7KGB - chains A and X of the 52 polymer chains in the assembly; structure by electron microscopy, 2.70 A resolution.

== Chain A ==
Molecule: 23S rRNA
From: Mycobacterium tuberculosis (strain ATCC 25618 / H37Rv)
Sequence (3138 nucleotides; numbered 1 to 3138; the number before each row is that of its first residue):
     1 UUGUAAGUGUCUAAGGGCGCAUGGUGGAUGCCUUGGCAUCGAGAGCCGAU
    51 GAAGGACGUGGGAGGCUGCGAUAUGCCUCGGGGAGCUGUCAACCGAGCGU
   101 GGAUCCGAGGAUUUCCGAAUGGGGAAACCCAGCACGAGUGAUGUCGUGCU
   151 ACCCGCAUCUGAAUAUAUAGGGUGCGGGAGGGAACGCGGGGAAGUGAAAC
   201 AUCUCAGUACCCGUAGGAGGAGAAAACAAUUGUGAUUCCGCAAGUAGUGG
   251 CGAGCGAACGCGGAACAGGCUAAACCGCACGCAUGGGUAACCGGGUAGGG
   301 GUUGUGUGUGCGGGGUUGUGGGAGGAUAUGUCUCAGCGCUACCCGGCUGA
   351 GAGGCAGUCAGAAAGUGUCGUGGUUAGCGGAAGUGGCCUGGGAUGGUCUG
   401 CCGUAGACGGUGAGAGCCCGGUACGCGAAAACCCGGCACCUGCCUAGUAU
   451 CAAUUCCCGAGUAGCAGCGGGCCCGUGGAAUCCGCUGUGAAUCCGCCGGG
   501 ACCACCCGGUAAGCCUAAAUACUCCUCGAUGACCGAUAGCGGAUUAGUAC
   551 CGUGAGGGAAUGGUGAAAAGUACCCCGGGAGGGGAGUGAAAGAGUACCUG
   601 AAACCGUGUGCCUACAAUCCGUCAGAGCCUCCUUUUCCUCUCCGGAGGAG
   651 GGUGGUGAUGGCGUGCCUUUUGAAGAAUGAGCCUGCGAGUCAGGGACAUG
   701 UCGCAAGGUUAACCCGUGUGGGGUAGCCGCAGCGAAAGCGAGUCUGAAUA
   751 GGGCGACCCACACGCGCAUACGCGCGUGUGAAUAGUGGCGUGUUCUGGAC
   801 CCGAAGCGGAGUGAUCUACCCAUGGCCAGGGUGAAGCGCGGGUAAGACCG
   851 CGUGGAGGCCCGAACCCACUUAGGUUGAAGACUGAGGGGAUGAGCUGUGG
   901 GUAGGGGUGAAAGGCCAAUCAAACUCCGUGAUAGCUGGUUCUCCCCGAAA
   951 UGCAUUUAGGUGCAGCGUUGCGUGGUUCACCGCGGAGGUAGAGCUACUGG
  1001 AUGGCCGAUGGGCCCUACUAGGUUACUGACGUCAGCCAAACUCCGAAUGC
  1051 CGUGGUGUAAAGCGUGGCAGUGAGACGGCGGGGGAUAAGCUCCGUACGUC
  1101 GAAAGGGAAACAGCCCAGAUCGCCGGCUAAGGCCCCCAAGCGUGUGCUAA
  1151 GUGGGAAAGGAUGUGCAGUCGCAAAGACAACCAGGAGGUUGGCUUAGAAG
  1201 CAGCCACCCUUGAAAGAGUGCGUAAUAGCUCACUGGUCAAGUGAUUGUGC
  1251 GCCGAUAAUGUAGCGGGGCUCAAGCACACCGCCGAAGCCGCGGCACAUCC
  1301 ACCUUGUGGUGGGUGUGGGUAGGGGAGCGUCCCUCAUUCAGCGAAGCCAC
  1351 CGGGUGACCGGUGGUGGAGGGUGGGGGAGUGAGAAUGCAGGCAUGAGUAG
  1401 CGACAAGGCAAGUGAGAACCUUGCCCGCCGAAAGACCAAGGGUUCCUGGG
  1451 CCAGGCCAGUCCGCCCAGGGUGAGUCGGGACCUAAGGCGAGGCCGACAGG
  1501 CGUAGUCGAUGGACAACGGGUUGAUAUUCCCGUACCCGUGUGUGGGCGCC
  1551 CGUGACGAAUCAGCGGUACUAACCACCCAAAACCGGAUCGAUCACUCCCC
  1601 UUCGGGGGUGUGGAGUUCUGGGGCUGCGUGGGAACUUCGCUGGUAGUAGU
  1651 CAAGCGAAGGGGUGACGCAGGAAGGUAGCCGUACCAGUCAGUGGUAACAC
  1701 UGGGGCAAGCCGGUAGGGAGAGCGAUAGGCAAAUCCGUCGCUCACUAAUC
  1751 CUGAGAGGUGACGCAUAGCCGGUUGAGGCGAAUUCGGUGAUCCUCUGCUG
  1801 CCAAGAAAAGCCUCUAGCGAGCACACACACGGCCCGUACCCCAAACCGAC
  1851 ACAGGUGGUCAGGUAGAGCAUACCAAGGCGUACGAGAUAACUAUGGUUAA
  1901 GGAACUCGGCAAAAUGCCCCCGUAACUUCGGGAGAAGGGGGACCGGAAUA
  1951 UCGUGAACACCCUUGCGGUGGGAGCGGGAUCCGGUCGCAGAAACCAGUGA
  2001 GGAGCGACUGUUUACUAAAAACACAGGUCCGUGCGAAGUCGCAAGACGAU
  2051 GUAUACGGACUGACGCCUGCCCGGUGCUGGAAGGUUAAGAGGACCCGUUA
  2101 ACCCGCAAGGGUGAAGCGGAGAAUUUAAGCCCCAGUAAACGGCGGUGGUA
  2151 ACUAUAACCAUCCUAAGGUAGCGAAAUUCCUUGUCGGGUAAGUUCCGACC
  2201 UGCACGAAUGGCGUAACGACUUCUCAACUGUCUCAACCAUAGACUCGGCG
  2251 AAAUUGCACUACGAGUAAAGAUGCUCGUUACGCGCGGCAGGACGAAAAGA
  2301 CCCCGGGACCUUCACUACAACUUGGUAUUGAUGUUCGGUACGGUUUGUGU
  2351 AGGAUAGGUGGGAGACUGUGAAACCUCGACGCCAGUUGGGGCGGAGUCGU
  2401 UGUUGAAAUACCACUCUGAUCGUAUUGGGCAUCUAACCUCGAACCCUGAA
  2451 UCGGGUUUAGGGACAGUGCCUGGCGGGUAGUUUAACUGGGGCGGUUGCCU
  2501 CCUAAAAUGUAACGGAGGCGCCCAAAGGUUCCCUCAACCUGGACGGCAAU
  2551 CAGGUGGCGAGUGUAAAUGCACAAGGGAGCUUGACUGCGAGACUUACAAG
  2601 UCAAGCAGGGACGAAAGUCGGGAUUAGUGAUCCGGCACCCCCGAGUGGAA
  2651 GGGGUGUCGCUCAACGGAUAAAAGGUACCCCGGGGAUAACAGGCUGAUCU
  2701 UCCCCAAGAGUCCAUAUCGACGGGAUGGUUUGGCACCUCGAUGUCGGCUC
  2751 GUCGCAUCCUGGGGCUGGAGCAGGUCCCAAGGGUUGGGCUGUUCGCCCAU
  2801 UAAAGCGGCACGCGAGCUGGGUUUAGAACGUCGUGAGACAGUUCGGUCUC
  2851 UAUCCGCCGCGCGCGUCAGAAACUUGAGGAAACCUGUCCCUAGUACGAGA
  2901 GGACCGGGACGGACGAACCUCUGGUGCACCAGUUGUCCCGCCAGGGGCAC
  2951 CGCUGGAUAGCCACGUUCGGUCAGGAUAACCGCUGAAAGCAUCUAAGCGG
  3001 GAAACCUUCUCCAAGAUCAGGUUUCUCACCCACUUGGUGGGAUAAGGCCC
  3051 CCCGCAGAACACGGGUUCAAUAGGUCAGACCUGGAAGCUCAGUAAUGGGU
  3101 GUAGGGAACUGGUGCUAACCGGCCGAAAACUUACAACA
Unresolved in the structure: 1-4, 1013-1022, 3133-3138
Modified residues: 5MU (5-methyluridine 5'-monophosphate) at position 2177, 6MZ (N6-methyladenosine-5'-monophosphate) at position 2268, 6MZ (N6-methyladenosine-5'-monophosphate) at position 2296, OMG (o2'-methylguanosine-5'-monophosphate) at position 2489, OMC (o2'-methylycytidine-5'-monophosphate) at position 2736, OMG (o2'-methylguanosine-5'-monophosphate) at position 2791
Ion coordination: Mg2+ site 1: A13, G15, G16; Mg2+ site 2: A14, G15; Mg2+ site 3: C31, G1370; Mg2+ site 4: C46, G217; Mg2+ site 5 near U72 (its only coordinating residue here); Mg2+ site 6 near U120 (its only coordinating residue here); Mg2+ site 7: A162, U166; Mg2+ site 8: G194, U2481; Mg2+ site 9 near G194 (its only coordinating residue here); Mg2+ site 10: A199, C200; Mg2+ site 11 near G220 (its only coordinating residue here); Mg2+ site 12 near C251 (its only coordinating residue here); 204 more Mg2+ sites not listed
Residues lining bound ligands: Sequanamycin 9 (WDP): G874, U875, G877, G880, A881, 6MZ_2296, A2297, A2300, A2741, G2743, U2744, U2847, C2848, U2849

== Chain X ==
Protein: 50S ribosomal protein L28
From: Mycobacterium tuberculosis (strain ATCC 25618 / H37Rv)
Reference sequence: A0A045IDB8 (A0A045IDB8_MYCTX); residues 1-64 here = UniProt positions 1-64
Sequence (64 residues; row label = number of the first residue in the row):
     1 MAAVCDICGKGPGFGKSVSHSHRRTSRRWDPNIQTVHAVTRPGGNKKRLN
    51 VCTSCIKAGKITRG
Unresolved in the structure: 64
Ion coordination: Zn2+: Cys5, Cys8, Cys52, Cys55

== Chain A / chain X interface ==
Residue-residue contacts - 88 pairs, chain A then chain X:
  A163(A) with Asn45(X), hydrogen bond to the base
  U164(A) with Asn45(X), hydrogen bond to the base
  U166(A) with Arg41(X), hydrogen bond to the base
  A167(A) with Arg41(X), sugar contact; Asn45(X), base contact
  U168(A) with Asn45(X), base contact
  G190(A) with Phe14(X), phosphate contact
  G191(A) with Ser26(X), hydrogen bond to the phosphate
  A201(A) with Arg23(X), hydrogen bond to the phosphate
  U202(A) with Ser21(X), sugar contact; His22(X), hydrogen bond to the sugar; Arg23(X), salt bridge to the phosphate
  C203(A) with His22(X), salt bridge to the phosphate; Arg24(X), salt bridge to the phosphate
  G461(A) with Lys57(X), base contact; Lys60(X), hydrogen bond to the phosphate
  C468(A) with Trp29(X), hydrogen bond to the base
  G469(A) with Gly15(X), sugar contact; Lys16(X), hydrogen bond to the sugar; Trp29(X), sugar contact
  G470(A) with Lys16(X), phosphate contact; Val18(X), phosphate contact; Arg24(X), salt bridge to the phosphate
  G471(A) with Arg24(X), salt bridge to the phosphate
  U476(A) with His22(X), salt bridge to the phosphate
  G484(A) with Gly13(X), sugar contact; Trp29(X), base contact
  C485(A) with Lys10(X), phosphate contact; Gly11(X), sugar contact; Trp29(X), base contact; Asp30(X), hydrogen bond to the sugar; Pro31(X), phosphate contact
  U486(A) with Lys10(X), salt bridge to the phosphate; Pro31(X), phosphate contact; Asn32(X), hydrogen bond to the phosphate
  G487(A) with Asn32(X), hydrogen bond to the phosphate; Thr53(X), hydrogen bond to the phosphate
  U488(A) with Lys57(X), salt bridge to the phosphate
  G489(A) with Lys57(X), salt bridge to the phosphate
  C1493(A) with Arg48(X), phosphate contact
  C1494(A) with Arg48(X), salt bridge to the phosphate
  G1495(A) with Met1(X), phosphate contact; Ala2(X), hydrogen bond to the phosphate
  A1496(A) with Ala2(X), phosphate contact; Ala3(X), hydrogen bond to the phosphate; Val4(X), sugar contact; Pro12(X), sugar contact; Phe14(X), base contact; Arg28(X), salt bridge to the phosphate
  U2316(A) with Ser21(X), hydrogen bond to the sugar
  A2317(A) with Ser19(X), hydrogen bond to the phosphate; His20(X), hydrogen bond to the phosphate; Ser21(X), hydrogen bond to the phosphate; Arg23(X), sugar contact
  C2318(A) with Thr25(X), sugar contact
  A2327(A) with Asn32(X), hydrogen bond to the base; Gln34(X), base contact
  U2328(A) with Gln34(X), base contact; Arg63(X), phosphate contact
  U2329(A) with Arg63(X), salt bridge to the phosphate
  A2436(A) with Arg63(X), hydrogen bond to the phosphate
  C2437(A) with Thr35(X), sugar contact; Val36(X), phosphate contact; His37(X), hydrogen bond to the phosphate; Arg63(X), salt bridge to the phosphate
  C2438(A) with Thr35(X), phosphate contact; His37(X), salt bridge to the phosphate
  G2454(A) with Arg48(X), salt bridge to the phosphate
  G2455(A) with Asn45(X), sugar contact; Lys46(X), sugar contact; Arg48(X), phosphate contact
  U2456(A) with Asn45(X), sugar contact; Lys46(X), hydrogen bond to the phosphate
  G2466(A) with Met1(X), sugar contact; Gln34(X), hydrogen bond to the base
  U2467(A) with Met1(X), hydrogen bond to the sugar; Gln34(X), hydrogen bond to the base
  G2468(A) with Asp30(X), hydrogen bond to the sugar; Pro31(X), sugar contact; Asn32(X), hydrogen bond to the sugar
  C2469(A) with Arg27(X), salt bridge to the phosphate; Arg28(X), phosphate contact; Trp29(X), phosphate contact; Asp30(X), hydrogen bond to the phosphate
  C2470(A) with Arg27(X), salt bridge to the phosphate; Trp29(X), hydrogen bond to the phosphate
  A2670(A) with Ser21(X), hydrogen bond to the base
  A2671(A) with Ser21(X), base contact
Other interface residues (no listed pair), chain A (48 interface residues in all): A162, A192, G475
Other interface residues (no listed pair), chain X (42 interface residues in all): Ser17, Ile33, Ser54, Ala58

== Summary ==
Chain A and chain X form an interface of 48 and 42 residues respectively; the contacts include 31 hydrogen
bonds and 17 salt bridges. Polar contacts include A163(A)-Asn45(X), U164(A)-Asn45(X) and U166(A)-Arg41(X).
Ligands of chain A: Sequanamycin 9.
Here chain A is 23S rRNA and chain X is 50S ribosomal protein L28, both from Mycobacterium tuberculosis
(strain ATCC 25618 / H37Rv). Entry 7KGB (CryoEM structure of A2296-methylated Mycobacterium tuberculosis
ribosome bound with SEQ-9) was determined by electron microscopy, deposited together with 7SFR.
